4FLN - chains C and F of the 6 polymer chains in the assembly; structure by X-ray diffraction, 2.80 A resolution.

Chain C:
Name: Protease Do-like 2, chloroplastic
Organism: Arabidopsis thaliana
Notes: EC 3.4.21.-
UniProt: O82261 (DEGP2_ARATH); numbering as in UniProt (aligned over 71-607)
Amino-acid sequence (539 residues; row label = number of the first residue in the row):
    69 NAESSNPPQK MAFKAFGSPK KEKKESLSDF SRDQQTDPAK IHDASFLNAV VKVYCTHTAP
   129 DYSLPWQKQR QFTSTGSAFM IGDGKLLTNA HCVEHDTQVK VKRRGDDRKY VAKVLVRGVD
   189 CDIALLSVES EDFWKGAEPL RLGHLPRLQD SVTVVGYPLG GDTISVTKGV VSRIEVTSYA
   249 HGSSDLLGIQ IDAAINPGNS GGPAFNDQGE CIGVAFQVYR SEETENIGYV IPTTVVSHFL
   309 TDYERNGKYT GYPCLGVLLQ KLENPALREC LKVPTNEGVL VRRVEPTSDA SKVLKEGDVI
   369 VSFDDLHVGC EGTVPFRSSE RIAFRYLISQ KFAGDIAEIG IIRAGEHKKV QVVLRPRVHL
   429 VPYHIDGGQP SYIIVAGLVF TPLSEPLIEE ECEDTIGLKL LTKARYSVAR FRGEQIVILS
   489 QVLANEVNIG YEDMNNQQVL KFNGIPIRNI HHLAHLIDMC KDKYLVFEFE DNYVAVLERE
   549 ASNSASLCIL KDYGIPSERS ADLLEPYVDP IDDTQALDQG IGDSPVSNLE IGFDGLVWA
Not modelled in the structure: 69-109, 288-292, 578-607
Sequence notes: expression tag (69-70)
Curated features (UniProtKB/Swiss-Prot):
  - active site (Charge relay system): His-159, Asp-190, Ser-268
From the paper describing this entry:
  - catalytic residues: His-159, Asp-190, Ser-268
  - self-association interface (contacts with another copy of this molecule); pairs are residue here / residue on that copy: Ala-492/Gln-139 (backbone contact), Tyr-561/Gln-139 (hydrogen bond)

Chain F:
Name: Unknown peptide
Amino-acid sequence (4 residues; numbered 114 to 117; the number before each row is that of its first residue; X marks 3 residues of unknown identity (built as UNK)):
   114 XXWX

Interface between chain C and chain F:
Contacting residue pairs (6):
  Gly-324(C) / Trp-116(F)
  Val-325(C) / Trp-116(F)
  Leu-326(C) / Trp-116(F)
  Glu-353(C) / Trp-116(F)
  Arg-393(C) / Trp-116(F)
  Arg-425(C) / Trp-116(F)
Interface residues without a listed pair, chain C (13 interface residues in all): Cys-322, Leu-323, Leu-327, Arg-351, Phe-392, Ile-396, Val-476

In short:
13 residues of chain C and 1 residues of chain F are in contact. Curated annotation (UniProt) lists 3
active-site residues on chain C. From the paper: catalytic residues His-159(C), Asp-190(C) and Ser-268(C); a
self-association interface involving Ala-492(C) and Tyr-561(C).
Chain C is Protease Do-like 2, chloroplastic (Arabidopsis thaliana) and chain F is Unknown peptide; the
structure, Crystal structure of plant protease Deg2, was determined by X-ray diffraction.
